Entry 7G8I (X-ray diffraction, 2.47 A resolution); this record covers chains A and B.

[Chain A]
Protein: Transforming protein RhoA
From: Homo sapiens
Notes: EC 3.6.5.2
UniProt: P61586 (RHOA_HUMAN); numbering as in UniProt (aligned over 1-184)
Amino-acid sequence (185 residues; each row starts with the number of its first residue; numbering starts at 0):
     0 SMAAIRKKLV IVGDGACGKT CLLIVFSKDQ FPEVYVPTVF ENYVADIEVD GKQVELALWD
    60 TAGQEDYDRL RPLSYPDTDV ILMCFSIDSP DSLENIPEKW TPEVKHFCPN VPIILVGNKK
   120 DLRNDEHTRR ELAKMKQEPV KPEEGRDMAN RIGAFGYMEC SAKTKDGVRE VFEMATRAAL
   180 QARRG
Disordered / not traced: 0-2, 182-184
Sequence notes: expression tag (0)
Ligand contacts: 4,4-difluorocyclohexane-1-carboxamide (YXY): Lys27, Gln29, Phe30, Pro31, Glu32, Val33, Tyr34
UniProt features mapped onto this chain:
  - region: Ala61 to Asp78 (Switch II region)
  - motif: Tyr34 to Tyr42 (Effector region)
  - binding site (GTP): Gly12 to Thr19, Phe30 to Thr37, Asp59 to Gln63, Asn117 to Asp120, Ser160 to Lys162
  - modified residue: Tyr34 (Microbial infection: O-AMP-tyrosine), Thr37 (Microbial infection: O-AMP-threonine), Asn41 (Microbial infection: ADP-ribosylasparagine), Gln63 (5-glutamyl serotonin)
  - glycosylation: Tyr34 (Microbial infection: O-linked (GlcNAc) tyrosine), Thr37 (Microbial infection: O-alpha-linked (GlcNAc) threonine)
  - cross-link: Lys135 (Glycyl lysine isopeptide (Lys-Gly) (interchain with G-Cter in ubiquitin))
  - natural variant: Glu47 (E47K: In EDFAOB), Pro71 (P71S: In EDFAOB)
  - mutagenesis: Gly14 (G14V: Increased Rho protein signal transduction. Constitutively active), Thr19 (T19N: Decreased Rho protein signal transduction. Decreased substrate adhesion-dependent cell spreading. Decreased stress fibers assembly. Decreased cytoplasmic microtubule organization), Tyr34 (Y34A: Abolishes interaction with DGKQ; Y34F: Abolishes AMPylation by Haemophilus IbpA), Thr37 (T37A: Abolished monoglucosylation by C.difficile toxin TcdA. Abolished O-GlcNAcylation by C.novyi toxin TcdA), Gln63 (Q63L: Causes constitutive activation), Lys135 (K135R: Reduced FBXL19-mediated ubiquitination and subsequent degradation)

[Chain B]
Protein: Rho guanine nucleotide exchange factor 2
From: Homo sapiens
UniProt: Q92974 (ARHG2_HUMAN); residues 206-448 here = UniProt positions 206-448
Amino-acid sequence (245 residues; numbered 204 to 448; the number before each row is that of its first residue):
   204 SMEMDEKDFA ADSWSLAVDS SFLQQHKKEV MKQQDVIYEL IQTELHHVRT LKIMTRLFRT
   264 GMLEELHLEP GVVQGLFPCV DELSDIHTRF LSQLLERRRQ ALCPGSTRNF VIHRLGDLLI
   324 SQFSGPSAEQ MCKTYSEFCS RHSKALKLYK ELYARDKRFQ QFIRKVTRPA VLKRHGVQEC
   384 ILLVTQRITK YPLLISRILQ HSHGIEEERQ DLTTALGLVK ELLSNVDEGI YQLEKGARLQ
   444 EIYNR
Disordered / not traced: 439-448
Sequence notes: expression tag (204-205)
UniProt features mapped onto this chain:
  - modified residue: Lys353 (N6-acetyllysine)
  - mutagenesis: Tyr394 (Y394A: Reduces phosphorylation level, normal microtubule localization and activity)

[Chain A / chain B interface]
Pairs across the interface (59; chain A residue first):
  Arg5(A) - Lys376(B)  hydrogen bond (side chain-backbone)
  Arg5(A) - Glu382(B)  salt bridge
  Lys27(A) - Asp215(B)  salt bridge
  Val33(A) - Ser218(B)
  Tyr34(A) - Asp215(B)
  Tyr34(A) - Ser216(B)
  Tyr34(A) - Asp238(B)
  Tyr34(A) - Val239(B)
  Tyr34(A) - Glu242(B)  hydrogen bond
  Tyr34(A) - Arg400(B)  hydrogen bond
  Val35(A) - Arg400(B)  hydrogen bond (backbone-side chain)
  Pro36(A) - Glu242(B)
  Pro36(A) - Arg400(B)
  Thr37(A) - Val239(B)
  Thr37(A) - Glu242(B)  hydrogen bond
  Thr37(A) - Leu396(B)
  Thr37(A) - Arg400(B)  hydrogen bond
  Val38(A) - Glu242(B)  hydrogen bond (backbone-side chain)
  Val38(A) - Lys393(B)
  Phe39(A) - Lys393(B)  hydrogen bond (backbone-side chain)
  Glu40(A) - Thr246(B)
  Glu40(A) - His249(B)  salt bridge
  Glu40(A) - Leu386(B)
  Asn41(A) - Arg377(B)  hydrogen bond (side chain-backbone)
  Asn41(A) - Leu386(B)
  Tyr42(A) - Arg377(B)
  Val43(A) - Lys376(B)
  Val43(A) - Arg377(B)
  Asp45(A) - Lys376(B)  salt bridge
  Glu54(A) - Lys376(B)  salt bridge
  Trp58(A) - Glu382(B)
  Trp58(A) - Leu385(B)  hydrophobic
  Trp58(A) - Gln389(B)
  Asp59(A) - Gln389(B)  hydrogen bond (backbone-side chain)
  Ala61(A) - Leu396(B)
  Gly62(A) - Thr392(B)
  Gly62(A) - Leu396(B)
  Gln63(A) - Gln389(B)
  Gln63(A) - Thr392(B)
  Tyr66(A) - Thr392(B)
  Tyr66(A) - Leu426(B)
  Tyr66(A) - Ser427(B)
  Tyr66(A) - Asp430(B)
  Asp67(A) - Asp430(B)
  Arg68(A) - Asp430(B)  hydrogen bond (backbone-side chain)
  Arg68(A) - Glu431(B)  hydrogen bond (side chain-backbone)
  Arg68(A) - Ile433(B)
  Leu69(A) - Cys342(B)  hydrophobic
  Leu69(A) - Asp430(B)  hydrogen bond (backbone-side chain)
  Leu69(A) - Ile433(B)  hydrophobic
  Leu72(A) - Cys342(B)
  Leu72(A) - His345(B)
  Leu72(A) - Leu385(B)
  Leu72(A) - Thr388(B)
  Leu72(A) - Gln435(B)
  Ser73(A) - Gln389(B)  hydrogen bond
  Pro75(A) - Leu349(B)  hydrophobic
  Asp76(A) - Lys353(B)  salt bridge
  Asp76(A) - Gln381(B)
Also at the interface, not in a pair above, chain A (29 interface residues in all): Lys7
Also at the interface, not in a pair above, chain B (35 interface residues in all): Leu219, Ser346, Ile391, Leu397, Lys423

[In short]
Chain A and chain B form an interface of 29 and 35 residues respectively, with 14 hydrogen bonds and 6 salt
bridges. Polar contacts include Arg5(A)-Glu382(B), Lys27(A)-Asp215(B) and Glu40(A)-His249(B). Chain A binds
4,4-difluorocyclohexane-1-carboxamide.
Chain A is Transforming protein RhoA and chain B is Rho guanine nucleotide exchange factor 2, both from Homo
sapiens; the structure, ARHGEF2 PanDDA analysis group deposition -- ARHGEF2 and RhoA in complex with
Z1198316457, was determined by X-ray diffraction.
